9GUI - chains A and B of the 6 polymer chains in the assembly; structure by X-ray diffraction, 3.00 A resolution.

# Chain A (and B)
Name: Global nitrogen regulator
Organism: Synechococcus elongatus PCC 7942
Notes: chain B of this document is another copy of the same molecule, construct and numbering; everything in this record applies to it too
UniProtKB: P29283 (NTCA_SYNE7); numbering as in UniProt (aligned over 1-222)
Sequence (222 residues; row label = number of the first residue in the row):
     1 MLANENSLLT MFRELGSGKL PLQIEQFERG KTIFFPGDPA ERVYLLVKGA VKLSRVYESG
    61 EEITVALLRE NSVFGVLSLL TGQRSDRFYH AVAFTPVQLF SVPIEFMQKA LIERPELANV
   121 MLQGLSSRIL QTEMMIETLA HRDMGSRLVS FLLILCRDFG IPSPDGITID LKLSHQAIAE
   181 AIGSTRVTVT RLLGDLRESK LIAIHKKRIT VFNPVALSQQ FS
Not modelled in the structure: 1-5, 220-222 (chain B: 1-6, 17-19, 222)
UniProt features mapped onto this chain:
  - DNA-binding region: His-175 to Gly-194 (H-T-H motif)
  - binding site (a nucleoside 3',5'-cyclic phosphate): Asn-6 to Arg-128
Ligand contacts:
  - 2-oxoglutaric acid (AKG), molecule 1: Phe-34, Leu-53, Phe-74, Gly-75, Val-76, Leu-77, Arg-87, Phe-88, Tyr-89, Arg-128
  - 2-oxoglutaric acid (AKG), molecule 2: Ile-129, Leu-130, Glu-133
Reported in the primary citation:
  - binding site for the 14-nt DNA strand: His-175, Arg-186, Val-187, Thr-190, Arg-191, Arg-197, Lys-207
  - specificity-determining residues: Arg-186, Val-187, Thr-190, Arg-191
  - binding site for the 17-nt DNA strand: Arg-191
  - mutagenesis - V187E: abolished binding to target DNA
  - self-association interface (contacts with another copy of this molecule); pairs are residue here / residue on that copy: Glu-61/Arg-142, Glu-133, Glu-137
  - binding site for 2-oxoglutaric acid: Glu-133
  - allosteric site: Arg-142

# Interface between chain A and chain B
Contacting residue pairs - 77 pairs, chain A then chain B:
  Arg-55(A) / Glu-137(B)  salt bridge
  Tyr-57(A) / His-141(B)
  Tyr-57(A) / Phe-221(B)
  Glu-61(A) / Arg-142(B)  salt bridge
  Ile-63(A) / Ala-140(B)
  Ile-63(A) / His-141(B)
  Val-65(A) / Glu-133(B)
  Val-65(A) / Ile-136(B)
  Val-65(A) / Glu-137(B)
  Val-76(A) / Ser-126(B)
  Val-76(A) / Leu-130(B)  hydrophobic
  Leu-77(A) / Leu-130(B)  hydrophobic
  Leu-79(A) / Gln-123(B)
  Leu-79(A) / Ser-126(B)
  Leu-80(A) / Gln-123(B)
  Leu-80(A) / Ser-126(B)
  Leu-80(A) / Ser-127(B)
  Thr-81(A) / Gln-123(B)
  Tyr-89(A) / Glu-133(B)
  Tyr-89(A) / Met-134(B)
  Tyr-89(A) / Glu-137(B)  hydrogen bond
  Gln-108(A) / Asn-119(B)  hydrogen bond
  Leu-111(A) / Asn-119(B)
  Leu-111(A) / Leu-122(B)  hydrophobic
  Ala-118(A) / Ala-118(B)  hydrophobic
  Asn-119(A) / Thr-81(B)
  Asn-119(A) / Gln-108(B)
  Leu-122(A) / Leu-111(B)  hydrophobic
  Leu-122(A) / Met-121(B)  hydrophobic
  Leu-122(A) / Leu-122(B)  hydrophobic
  Leu-122(A) / Leu-125(B)  hydrophobic
  Gln-123(A) / Leu-79(B)
  Gln-123(A) / Thr-81(B)  hydrogen bond
  Leu-125(A) / Leu-122(B)
  Leu-125(A) / Ser-126(B)
  Leu-125(A) / Ile-129(B)
  Ser-126(A) / Val-76(B)
  Ser-126(A) / Leu-79(B)
  Ser-126(A) / Leu-80(B)
  Ser-126(A) / Leu-125(B)
  Arg-128(A) / Ile-129(B)
  Arg-128(A) / Glu-133(B)  salt bridge
  Ile-129(A) / Val-76(B)  hydrophobic
  Ile-129(A) / Leu-125(B)  hydrophobic
  Ile-129(A) / Arg-128(B)
  Ile-129(A) / Ile-129(B)  hydrophobic
  Leu-130(A) / Leu-77(B)  hydrophobic
  Thr-132(A) / Thr-132(B)
  Thr-132(A) / Glu-133(B)
  Thr-132(A) / Ile-136(B)
  Glu-133(A) / Leu-53(B)
  Glu-133(A) / Val-65(B)
  Glu-133(A) / Tyr-89(B)
  Glu-133(A) / Arg-128(B)  salt bridge
  Glu-133(A) / Thr-132(B)
  Met-134(A) / Tyr-89(B)
  Met-135(A) / Ile-136(B)  hydrophobic
  Ile-136(A) / Thr-132(B)
  Ile-136(A) / Met-135(B)  hydrophobic
  Ile-136(A) / Ile-136(B)
  Ile-136(A) / Leu-139(B)  hydrophobic
  Glu-137(A) / Arg-55(B)  salt bridge
  Glu-137(A) / Tyr-89(B)  hydrogen bond
  Leu-139(A) / Ile-136(B)
  Leu-139(A) / Leu-139(B)  hydrophobic
  Leu-139(A) / Ala-140(B)
  Ala-140(A) / Ile-63(B)
  Ala-140(A) / Leu-139(B)
  Ala-140(A) / Gly-183(B)
  Arg-142(A) / Glu-61(B)  salt bridge
  Arg-142(A) / Gly-183(B)
  Arg-142(A) / Thr-185(B)
  Arg-147(A) / Arg-147(B)
  Gly-183(A) / Ala-140(B)
  Gly-183(A) / His-141(B)
  Gly-183(A) / Arg-142(B)
  Thr-185(A) / Arg-142(B)
Other interface residues (no listed pair), chain A (43 interface residues in all): Leu-53, Thr-64, Ala-66, Phe-88, Ile-112, Met-121, Ser-127, His-141, Ser-184
Other interface residues (no listed pair), chain B (44 interface residues in all): Tyr-57, Thr-64, Ala-66, Phe-88, Pro-115, Glu-116

# Summary
The interface between chain A and chain B involves 43 residues on one side and 44 on the other, with 4
hydrogen bonds and 6 salt bridges. Polar pairs include Arg-55(A)/Glu-137(B), Glu-61(A)/Arg-142(B) and
Arg-128(A)/Glu-133(B). From the paper: a binding site for the 14-nt DNA strand at His-175(A), Arg-186(A) and
Val-187(A) among others; V187E of chain A abolishes binding to target DNA.
Both chains are Global nitrogen regulator (Synechococcus elongatus PCC 7942). Entry 9GUI (Crystal structure of
transcription factor NtcA from Synechococcus elongatus in complex with its target DNA) was determined by X-ray
diffraction, deposited together with 9GQU, 9GUG, 9GUH, 9GUJ and 9GUK.
